PDB entry 8CWW | electron microscopy, 2.74 A resolution | chains G and I of the 11 polymer chains in the assembly

== Chain G ==
Protein: Histone H2A
From: Xenopus laevis
Sequence (129 residues; row label = number of the first residue in the row):
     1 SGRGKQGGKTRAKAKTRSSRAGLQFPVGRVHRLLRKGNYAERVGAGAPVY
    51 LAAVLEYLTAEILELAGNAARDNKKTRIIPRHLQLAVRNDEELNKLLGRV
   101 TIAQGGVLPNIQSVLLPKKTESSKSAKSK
Unresolved in the structure: 1-9, 119-129

== Chain I ==
Molecule: Widom 601 DNA
Sequence (146 nucleotides; numbered -73 to 72; the number before each row is that of its first residue; numbers below 1 keep their minus sign (DA-73 is residue -73)):
   -73 ACAGGATGTATATATCTGACACGTGCCTGGAGACTAGGGAGTAATCCCCT
   -23 TGGCGGTTAAAACGCGGGGGACAGCGCGTACGTGCGTTTAAGCGGTGCTA
    27 GAGCTGTCTACGACCAATTGAGCGGCCTCGGCACCGGGATTCTCCA

== How chain G and chain I interact ==
Contacting residue pairs - 15 pairs, chain G then chain I:
  Arg11(G) - DA43(I)  hydrogen bond to the base
  Arg11(G) - DT44(I)  hydrogen bond to the sugar
  Arg29(G) - DC49(I)  salt bridge to the phosphate
  Arg42(G) - DG38(I)  sugar contact
  Arg42(G) - DA39(I)  phosphate contact
  Val43(G) - DG38(I)  sugar contact
  Val43(G) - DA39(I)  hydrogen bond to the phosphate
  Gly44(G) - DG38(I)  phosphate contact
  Ala45(G) - DG38(I)  phosphate contact
  Lys75(G) - DC58(I)  phosphate contact
  Lys75(G) - DA59(I)  salt bridge to the phosphate
  Thr76(G) - DG57(I)  phosphate contact
  Thr76(G) - DC58(I)  hydrogen bond to the phosphate
  Arg77(G) - DG57(I)  sugar contact
  Arg77(G) - DC58(I)  phosphate contact
Other interface residues (no listed pair), chain G (10 interface residues in all): Glu41

== Overview ==
The interface between chain G and chain I involves 10 residues on one side and 8 on the other; the contacts
include 4 hydrogen bonds and 2 salt bridges. Polar pairs include Arg11(G)-DA43(I), Arg11(G)-DT44(I) and
Val43(G)-DA39(I).
Chain G is Histone H2A (Xenopus laevis) and chain I is Widom 601 DNA; the structure, Structure of S.
cerevisiae Hop1 CBR bound to a nucleosome, was determined by electron microscopy, deposited together with
8CZE.
